Entry 6CI5 (X-ray diffraction, 2.00 A resolution); this record covers chain A.

# Chain A
Molecule: formyltransferase PseJ
From: Anoxybacillus kamchatkensis G10
Chain sequence (217 residues; each row starts with the number of its first residue):
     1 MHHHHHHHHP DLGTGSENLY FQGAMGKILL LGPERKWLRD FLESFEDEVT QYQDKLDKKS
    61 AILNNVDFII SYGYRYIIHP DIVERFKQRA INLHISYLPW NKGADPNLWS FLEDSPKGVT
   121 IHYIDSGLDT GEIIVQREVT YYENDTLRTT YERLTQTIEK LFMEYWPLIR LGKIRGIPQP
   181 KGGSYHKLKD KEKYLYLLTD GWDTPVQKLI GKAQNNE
Disordered / not traced: 1-25, 215-217
Ligand contacts:
  - 1YJ (N-[4-({[(6R)-2-amino-4-oxo-3,4,5,6,7,8-hexahydropteridin-6-yl]methyl}amino)benzoyl]-L-glutamic acid): Ser71, Tyr74, Tyr76, Ile77, Ile78, Val83, Asn92, His122, Ile124, Asp125, Gly127, Leu128, Asp129
  - F5G ((2R,3R,4S,5R,6S)-3-(acetylamino)-5-(formylamino)-4-hydroxy-6-methyltetrahydro-2H-pyran-2-yl [(2R,3S,4R,5R)-5-(2,4-dioxo-3,4-dihydropyrimidin-1(2H)-yl)-3,4-dihydroxytetrahydrofuran-2-yl]methyl dihydrogen diphosphate (non-preferred name)): Gly73, Tyr74, Arg75, Asn92, Leu93, His94, Ile95, Gly103, Ala104, Pro106, Asn107, Leu108, Asp129, Leu147, Arg148, Tyr151, Glu152, Leu188, Trp202

# Summary
Chain A binds compound F5G and compound 1YJ.
Chain A is formyltransferase PseJ (Anoxybacillus kamchatkensis G10); the structure, Crystal structure of the
formyltransferase PseJ from Anoxybacillus kamchatkensis in complex with UDP-4,6-dideoxy-4-formamido-L-AltNAc
and tetrahydrofolate, was determined by X-ray diffraction together with 6CI2, 6CI4 and 6EDK from the same
study.
